PDB entry 7RRJ | X-ray diffraction, 2.20 A resolution | chains A and G of the 4 polymer chains in the assembly

# Chain A (and G)
Molecule: Fluorescent protein Dronpa
From: Echinophyllia sp. SC22
Notes: chain G of this document is another copy of the same molecule, construct and numbering; everything in this record applies to it too
Reference sequence: Q5TLG6 (Q5TLG6_9CNID); aligned to UniProt positions 3-227 over residues 3-229 (the alignment contains insertions or deletions, so no single offset holds)
Sequence (255 residues; each row starts with the number of its first residue; note: 2 numbers in that range are skipped by the numbering (no residue carries them; nothing is unmodelled there); numbers below 1 keep their minus sign (Gly-27 is residue -27)):
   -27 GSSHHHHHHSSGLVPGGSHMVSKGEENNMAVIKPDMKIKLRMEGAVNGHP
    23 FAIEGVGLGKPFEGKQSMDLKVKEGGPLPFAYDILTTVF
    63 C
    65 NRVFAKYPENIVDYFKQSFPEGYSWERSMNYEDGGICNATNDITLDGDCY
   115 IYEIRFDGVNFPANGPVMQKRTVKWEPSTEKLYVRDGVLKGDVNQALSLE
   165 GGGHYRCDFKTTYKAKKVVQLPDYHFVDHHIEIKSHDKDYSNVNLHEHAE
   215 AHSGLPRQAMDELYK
Disordered / not traced: -27 to 1, 221-229 (chain G: -27 to 2, 221-229)
Sequence notes: expression tag (-27 to 2); chromophore (63, 63, 63); engineered mutation Gln159 (Met in Q5TLG6); conflict Gly218 (Glu in Q5TLG6); insertion (224-228)
Modified residues: Cys63 (chromophore; GYC)
Covalent attachments: covalent link Phe61-Cys63; covalent link Cys63-Asn65
From the paper describing this entry:
  - conformationally variable residues (side-chain flip): Arg66, Ser142, His193

# How chain A and chain G interact
Contacting residue pairs (33):
  Asn19(A) - Glu90(G)
  Glu90(A) - Asn19(G)
  Glu90(A) - Val123(G)
  Glu90(A) - Asn124(G)  hydrogen bond (side chain-backbone)
  Arg91(A) - Val123(G)
  Ser92(A) - Ile100(G)
  Ser92(A) - Asn124(G)
  Ile100(A) - Ser92(G)
  Ile100(A) - Ile100(G)  hydrophobic
  Ile100(A) - Asn102(G)  hydrogen bond (backbone-side chain)
  Asn102(A) - Ile100(G)  hydrogen bond (side chain-backbone)
  Asn102(A) - Asn102(G)
  Asn102(A) - Asp121(G)  hydrogen bond (side chain-backbone)
  Asn102(A) - Val123(G)
  Ala103(A) - Val123(G)
  Thr104(A) - Val123(G)
  Arg119(A) - Arg119(G)
  Arg119(A) - Asp121(G)  salt bridge
  Asp121(A) - Asn102(G)  hydrogen bond (backbone-side chain)
  Asp121(A) - Arg119(G)
  Asp121(A) - Asp121(G)
  Val123(A) - Glu90(G)
  Val123(A) - Arg91(G)
  Val123(A) - Asn102(G)
  Val123(A) - Thr104(G)
  Asn124(A) - Glu90(G)  hydrogen bond (backbone-side chain)
  Asn124(A) - Ser92(G)
  Asn124(A) - Lys174(G)  hydrogen bond (side chain-backbone)
  Asn124(A) - Thr176(G)  hydrogen bond
  Asn128(A) - Asp150(G)  hydrogen bond
  Asp150(A) - Asn128(G)  hydrogen bond
  Lys174(A) - Asn124(G)  hydrogen bond (backbone-side chain)
  Thr176(A) - Asn124(G)  hydrogen bond
Interface residues without a listed pair, chain A (23 interface residues in all): Gly20, Asn94, Cys101, Gly122, Phe125, Thr175, Lys178
Interface residues without a listed pair, chain G (23 interface residues in all): Gly20, Asn94, Cys101, Ala103, Gly122, Phe125, Thr175, Lys178

# Summary
Chain A and chain G each contribute 23 residues to their interface; the contacts include 12 hydrogen bonds and
1 salt bridge. Polar pairs include Arg119(A)-Asp121(G), Glu90(A)-Asn124(G) and Ile100(A)-Asn102(G). From the
paper: conformational variability at Arg66(A), Ser142(A) and His193(A).
Both chains are Fluorescent protein Dronpa (Echinophyllia sp. SC22). Entry 7RRJ (Crystal structure of fast
switching M159Q mutant of fluorescent protein Dronpa (Dronpa2)) was determined by X-ray diffraction, deposited
together with 7RRH, 7RRI and 7RRK.
